PDB entry 9EOF | electron microscopy, 7.70 A resolution (low resolution: residue-level contacts below are approximate; hydrogen-bond / salt-bridge calls are withheld) | chains F and G of the 4 polymer chains in the assembly

[Chain F]
Name: Integrator complex subunit 8
From: Homo sapiens
UniProt: Q75QN2 (INT8_HUMAN); numbering as in UniProt (aligned over 1-995)
Chain sequence (995 residues; each row starts with the number of its first residue):
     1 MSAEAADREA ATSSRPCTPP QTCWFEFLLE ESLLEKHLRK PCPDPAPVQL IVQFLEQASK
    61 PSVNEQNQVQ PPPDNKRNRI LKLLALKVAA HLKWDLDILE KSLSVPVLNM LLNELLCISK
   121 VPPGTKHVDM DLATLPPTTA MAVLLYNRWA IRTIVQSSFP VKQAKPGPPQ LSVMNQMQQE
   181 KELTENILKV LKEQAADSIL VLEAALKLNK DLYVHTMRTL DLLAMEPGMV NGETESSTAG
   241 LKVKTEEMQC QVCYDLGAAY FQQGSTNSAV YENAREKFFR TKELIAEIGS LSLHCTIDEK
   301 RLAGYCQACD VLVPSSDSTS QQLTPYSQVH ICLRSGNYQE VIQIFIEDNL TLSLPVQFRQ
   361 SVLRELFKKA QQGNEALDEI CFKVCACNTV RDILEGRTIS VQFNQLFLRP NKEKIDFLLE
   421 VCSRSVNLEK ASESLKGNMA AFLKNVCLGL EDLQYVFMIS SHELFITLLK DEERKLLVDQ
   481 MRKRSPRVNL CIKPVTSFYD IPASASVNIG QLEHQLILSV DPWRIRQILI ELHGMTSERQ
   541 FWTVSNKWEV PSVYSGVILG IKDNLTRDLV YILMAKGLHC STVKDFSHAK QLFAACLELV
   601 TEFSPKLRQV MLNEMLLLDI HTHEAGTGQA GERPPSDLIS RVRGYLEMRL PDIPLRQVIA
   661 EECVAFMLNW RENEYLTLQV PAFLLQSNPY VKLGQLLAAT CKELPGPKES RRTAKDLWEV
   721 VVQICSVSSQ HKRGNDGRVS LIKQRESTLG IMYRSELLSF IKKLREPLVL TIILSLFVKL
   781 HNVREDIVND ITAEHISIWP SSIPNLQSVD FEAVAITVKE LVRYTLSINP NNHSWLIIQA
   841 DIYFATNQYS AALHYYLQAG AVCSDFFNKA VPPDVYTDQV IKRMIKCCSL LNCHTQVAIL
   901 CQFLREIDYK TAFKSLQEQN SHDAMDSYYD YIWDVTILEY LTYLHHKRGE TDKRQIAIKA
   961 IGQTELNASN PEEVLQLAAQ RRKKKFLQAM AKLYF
Unresolved in the structure: 1-21, 39-46, 62-74, 122-125, 164-175, 212-240, 293-294, 316-322, 500-501, 730-737, 785-789
Curated features (UniProtKB/Swiss-Prot):
  - motif: W24 to L29 (WFEF motif)
  - modified residue: T18 (Phosphothreonine)

[Chain G]
Name: Integrator complex subunit 5
From: Homo sapiens
UniProt: Q6P9B9 (INT5_HUMAN); residue numbers follow UniProt; this construct covers 1-1019
Chain sequence (1019 residues; each row starts with the number of its first residue):
     1 MSALCDPPGA PGPPGPAPAT HGPAPLSAQE LSQEIKAFLT GVDPILGHQL SAREHARCGL
    61 LLLRSLPPAR AAVLDHLRGV FDESVRAHLA ALDETPVAGP PHLRPPPPSH VPAGGPGLED
   121 VVQEVQQVLS EFIRANPKAW APVISAWSID LMGQLSSTYS GQHQRVPHAT GALNELLQLW
   181 MGCRATRTLM DIYVQCLSAL IGSCPDACVD ALLDTSVQHS PHFDWVVAHI GSSFPGTIIS
   241 RVLSCGLKDF CVHGGAGGGA GSSGGSSSQT PSTDPFPGSP AIPAEKRVPK IASVVGILGH
   301 LASRHGDSIR RELLRMFHDS LAGGSGGRSG DPSLQATVPF LLQLAVMSPA LLGTVSGELV
   361 DCLKPPAVLS QLQQHLQGFP REELDNMLNL AVHLVSQASG AGAYRLLQFL VDTAMPASVI
   421 TTQGLAVPDT VREACDRLIQ LLLLHLQKLV HHRGGSPGEG VLGPPPPPRL VPFLDALKNH
   481 VGELCGETLR LERKRFLWQH QLLGLLSVYT RPSCGPEALG HLLSRARSPE ELSLATQLYA
   541 GLVVSLSGLL PLAFRSCLAR VHAGTLQPPF TARFLRNLAL LVGWEQQGGE GPAALGAHFG
   601 ESASAHLSDL APLLLHPEEE VAEAAASLLA ICPFPSEALS PSQLLGLVRA GVHRFFASLR
   661 LHGPPGVASA CQLLTRLSQT SPAGLKAVLQ LLVEGALHRG NTELFGGQVD GDNETLSVVS
   721 ASLASASLLD TNRRHTAAVP GPGGIWSVFH AGVIGRGLKP PKFVQSRNQQ EVIYNTQSLL
   781 SLLVHCCSAP GGTECGECWG APILSPEAAK AVAVTLVESV CPDAAGAELA WPPEEHARAT
   841 VERDLRIGRR FREQPLLFEL LKLVAAAPPA LCYCSVLLRG LLAALLGHWE ASRHPDTTHS
   901 PWHLEASCTL VAVMAEGSLL PPALGNMHEV FSQLAPFEVR LLLLSVWGFL REHGPLPQKF
   961 IFQSERGRFI RDFSREGGGE GGPHLAVLHS VLHRNIDRLG LFSGRFQAPS PSTLLRQGT
Unresolved in the structure: 1-27, 41-51, 95-115, 159-172, 254-289, 322-331, 416-427, 455-465, 710-765, 792-794, 1010-1019

[Chain F / chain G interface]
Residue-residue contacts - 195 pairs, chain F then chain G:
  S158(F) - S990(G)
  F159(F) - H993(G)
  F159(F) - R994(G)
  P160(F) - F937(G)
  P160(F) - L941(G)
  P160(F) - S990(G)
  P160(F) - V991(G)
  P160(F) - R994(G)
  V161(F) - F937(G)
  K162(F) - F937(G)
  A258(F) - H993(G)
  F261(F) - H993(G)
  F261(F) - I996(G)
  Q262(F) - H993(G)
  K300(F) - D997(G)
  R301(F) - H993(G)
  R301(F) - R994(G)
  R301(F) - I996(G)
  R301(F) - D997(G)
  G304(F) - I996(G)
  G304(F) - G1000(G)
  Y305(F) - H993(G)
  Y305(F) - I996(G)
  A308(F) - G1000(G)
  A308(F) - S1003(G)
  L312(F) - Q1007(G)
  Q357(F) - C908(G)
  Q357(F) - H928(G)
  Q357(F) - E929(G)
  F358(F) - E929(G)
  F358(F) - R1005(G)
  S361(F) - N926(G)
  S361(F) - H928(G)
  S361(F) - E929(G)
  R364(F) - A915(G)
  R364(F) - E916(G)
  R364(F) - L920(G)
  R364(F) - P922(G)
  E365(F) - R1005(G)
  K368(F) - A915(G)
  K368(F) - E916(G)
  K368(F) - S918(G)
  A370(F) - R966(G)
  Q371(F) - Q963(G)
  Q371(F) - R966(G)
  Q371(F) - R968(G)
  Q372(F) - Q963(G)
  Q372(F) - R966(G)
  Q372(F) - I970(G)
  G373(F) - R966(G)
  E375(F) - E797(G)
  D378(F) - E797(G)
  E379(F) - W799(G)
  F382(F) - W799(G)
  K383(F) - W799(G)
  I393(F) - Y774(G)
  G396(F) - I773(G)
  T398(F) - I773(G)
  T398(F) - E859(G)
  I399(F) - Q777(G)
  V401(F) - L863(G)
  N404(F) - Q777(G)
  N404(F) - V784(G)
  Q405(F) - A801(G)
  Q405(F) - P802(G)
  Q405(F) - L804(G)
  L406(F) - W799(G)
  L406(F) - A801(G)
  L408(F) - V784(G)
  L408(F) - H785(G)
  L408(F) - S788(G)
  L408(F) - P802(G)
  R409(F) - C795(G)
  R409(F) - G796(G)
  R409(F) - E797(G)
  R409(F) - G800(G)
  R409(F) - P802(G)
  N411(F) - C798(G)
  E413(F) - C798(G)
  E413(F) - W799(G)
  K414(F) - C798(G)
  K414(F) - W799(G)
  K414(F) - G800(G)
  F417(F) - W799(G)
  N438(F) - Q770(G)
  N438(F) - Y774(G)
  A441(F) - Y774(G)
  F442(F) - Y774(G)
  N445(F) - Y774(G)
  P486(F) - Q587(G)
  R487(F) - Q587(G)
  V488(F) - L580(G)
  V488(F) - W584(G)
  V488(F) - Q587(G)
  N489(F) - P529(G)
  N489(F) - S533(G)
  N489(F) - W584(G)
  L490(F) - P529(G)
  L490(F) - L532(G)
  L490(F) - S533(G)
  L490(F) - T536(G)
  L490(F) - L581(G)
  L490(F) - W584(G)
  C491(F) - E530(G)
  C491(F) - S533(G)
  C491(F) - T536(G)
  C491(F) - Q537(G)
  I492(F) - A540(G)
  I492(F) - W584(G)
  I492(F) - G591(G)
  I492(F) - A594(G)
  I492(F) - L595(G)
  K493(F) - Q537(G)
  P494(F) - Q537(G)
  P494(F) - A540(G)
  P494(F) - G541(G)
  V495(F) - Q501(G)
  V495(F) - Q537(G)
  T496(F) - Q501(G)
  S497(F) - K494(G)
  S497(F) - L497(G)
  S497(F) - W498(G)
  S497(F) - Q501(G)
  Y499(F) - E433(G)
  Y499(F) - D436(G)
  A503(F) - R437(G)
  S504(F) - R437(G)
  V507(F) - R437(G)
  V507(F) - L441(G)
  G510(F) - L444(G)
  G510(F) - Q447(G)
  Q511(F) - L444(G)
  E513(F) - Q447(G)
  E513(F) - K448(G)
  H514(F) - Q447(G)
  H514(F) - Q501(G)
  I517(F) - H451(G)
  I517(F) - V544(G)
  L518(F) - V544(G)
  T543(F) - H452(G)
  T543(F) - R453(G)
  T543(F) - G454(G)
  V544(F) - H451(G)
  S545(F) - H451(G)
  N546(F) - V450(G)
  N546(F) - H451(G)
  N546(F) - H452(G)
  N546(F) - G454(G)
  K547(F) - V508(G)
  K547(F) - R511(G)
  K547(F) - S545(G)
  K547(F) - L546(G)
  H579(F) - V543(G)
  H579(F) - V544(G)
  H579(F) - S545(G)
  H579(F) - L546(G)
  V583(F) - V543(G)
  V583(F) - L546(G)
  V583(F) - S547(G)
  V583(F) - G596(G)
  K584(F) - H598(G)
  D585(F) - A593(G)
  D585(F) - A594(G)
  H588(F) - A593(G)
  H588(F) - A594(G)
  Q629(F) - S636(G)
  S827(F) - E637(G)
  I828(F) - E637(G)
  P830(F) - E637(G)
  P830(F) - A638(G)
  P830(F) - L639(G)
  P830(F) - S640(G)
  P830(F) - P641(G)
  N831(F) - A638(G)
  N831(F) - L639(G)
  N831(F) - S640(G)
  N831(F) - P641(G)
  H854(F) - S642(G)
  Q858(F) - P641(G)
  A861(F) - P641(G)
  V862(F) - P641(G)
  D865(F) - K686(G)
  F866(F) - P641(G)
  F866(F) - L644(G)
  F866(F) - L645(G)
  F866(F) - A683(G)
  F866(F) - A687(G)
  E965(F) - D823(G)
  V974(F) - A825(G)
  R981(F) - E818(G)
  K984(F) - E818(G)
  A991(F) - L645(G)
  F995(F) - S642(G)
  F995(F) - L645(G)
  F995(F) - R649(G)
Also at the interface, not in a pair above, chain F (116 interface residues in all): V155, S265, Q307, V311, A376, R397, Q402, L448, S506, S519, W542, W548, Y571, K576, T582, R765, N829, L836, L977, K992
Also at the interface, not in a pair above, chain G (114 interface residues in all): H500, L542, E590, Q643, P664, P665, L780, I803, A827, A866, P921, E965, H989, G1004

[In short]
Chain F and chain G form an interface of 116 and 114 residues respectively.
Chain F is Integrator complex subunit 8 and chain G is Integrator complex subunit 5, both from Homo sapiens;
the structure, Structure of the human INTS5/8/10/15 subcomplex, was determined by electron microscopy,
deposited together with 9EOC, 9EP1, 9EP4, 9FA4 and 9FA7.
